Entry 8VW3 (electron microscopy, 3.47 A resolution); this record covers chains B and D of the 6 polymer chains in the assembly.

# Chain B (and D)
Protein: Copia VLP protein
Notes: chain D of this document is another copy of the same molecule, construct and numbering; everything in this record applies to it too
UniProt: P04146 (COPIA_DROME); residues 0-269 here correspond to UniProt positions 1-270 (UniProt number = residue number + 1)
Sequence (270 residues; each row starts with the number of its first residue; numbering starts at 0):
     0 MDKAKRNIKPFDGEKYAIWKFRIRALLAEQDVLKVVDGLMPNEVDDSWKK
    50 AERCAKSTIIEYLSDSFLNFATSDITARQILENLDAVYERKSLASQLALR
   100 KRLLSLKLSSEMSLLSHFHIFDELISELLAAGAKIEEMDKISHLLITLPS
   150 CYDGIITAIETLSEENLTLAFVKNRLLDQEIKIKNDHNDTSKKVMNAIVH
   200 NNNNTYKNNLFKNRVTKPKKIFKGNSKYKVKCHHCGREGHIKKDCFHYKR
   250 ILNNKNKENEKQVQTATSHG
Unresolved in the structure: 0-2, 187-269
UniProt features mapped onto this chain:
  - zinc finger: Val-229 to His-246 (CCHC-type)

# How chain B and chain D interact
Pairs across the interface (32; chain B residue first):
  Ala-3(B) with Arg-5(D)
  Lys-4(B) with Ser-56(D); Thr-57(D); Glu-60(D), salt bridge
  Arg-5(B) with Arg-5(D); Glu-60(D)
  Asn-6(B) with Glu-60(D), hydrogen bond (side chain-backbone)
  Ile-17(B) with Asp-64(D); Leu-67(D), hydrophobic
  Phe-20(B) with Ile-59(D), hydrophobic; Leu-67(D), hydrophobic; Ala-70(D); Thr-71(D)
  Arg-21(B) with Ile-59(D), hydrogen bond (side chain-backbone); Glu-60(D); Leu-62(D), hydrogen bond (side chain-backbone); Ser-63(D); Asp-64(D), salt bridge; Leu-67(D)
  Ala-24(B) with Ser-56(D); Ile-59(D), hydrophobic
  Ala-27(B) with Arg-52(D)
  Glu-28(B) with Ser-56(D)
  Asp-30(B) with Arg-52(D), salt bridge
  Leu-114(B) with Tyr-87(D)
  His-118(B) with Ser-65(D); Phe-66(D)
  Asp-121(B) with Asn-68(D), hydrogen bond
  Asn-173(B) with Arg-89(D)
  Leu-176(B) with Arg-89(D)
  Asp-177(B) with Arg-89(D), salt bridge; Ser-91(D)
Also at the interface, not in a pair above, chain B (19 interface residues in all): Ile-180, Asn-184
Also at the interface, not in a pair above, chain D (25 interface residues in all): Ala-3, Ala-85, Val-86, Ala-93, Ser-94, Ala-97, Lys-100

# Overview
Chain B and chain D form an interface of 19 and 25 residues respectively, with 4 hydrogen bonds and 4 salt
bridges. Polar contacts include Lys-4(B)/Glu-60(D), Arg-21(B)/Asp-64(D) and Asp-30(B)/Arg-52(D).
Both chains are Copia VLP protein. Entry 8VW3 (Structure of the non-symmetric capsomer of the Drosophila
retrotransposon Copia capsid) was determined by electron microscopy, deposited together with 8VVW, 8VVZ and
8VWG.
